PDB entry 6TQA | X-ray diffraction, 2.40 A resolution | chains A and E

[Chain A]
Molecule: Roquin-1
Source organism: Mus musculus
Notes: EC 2.3.2.27
UniProtKB: Q4VGL6 (RC3H1_MOUSE); residue numbers follow UniProt; this construct covers 147-326
Amino-acid sequence (180 residues; row label = number of the first residue in the row):
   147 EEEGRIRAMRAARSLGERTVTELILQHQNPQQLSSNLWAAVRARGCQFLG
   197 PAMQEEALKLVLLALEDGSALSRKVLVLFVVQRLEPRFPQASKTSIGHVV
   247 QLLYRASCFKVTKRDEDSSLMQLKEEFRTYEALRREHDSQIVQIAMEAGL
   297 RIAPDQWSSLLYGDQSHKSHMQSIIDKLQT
Not modelled in the structure: 147-173, 326

[Chain E]
Molecule: 21-nt RNA strand
Sequence (21 nucleotides; row label = number of the first residue in the row):
     1 GGUGCCUAAUAUUUAGGCACC
Modified positions: CCC (cytidine-5'-phosphate-2',3'-cyclic phosphate) at position 21

[Chain A / chain E interface]
Residue-residue contacts - 29 pairs, chain A then chain E:
  Trp184(A) with G4(E), phosphate contact
  Ala185(A) with U3(E), sugar contact; G4(E), phosphate contact
  Arg188(A) with G4(E), salt bridge to the phosphate; C5(E), salt bridge to the phosphate
  Arg190(A) with U13(E), base contact
  Gln193(A) with C5(E), hydrogen bond to the phosphate
  Arg219(A) with A11(E), salt bridge to the phosphate
  Lys220(A) with A9(E), salt bridge to the phosphate
  Ser238(A) with C6(E), hydrogen bond to the phosphate; U7(E), phosphate contact
  Lys239(A) with U7(E), phosphate contact; A8(E), salt bridge to the phosphate
  Thr240(A) with C6(E), phosphate contact; U7(E), hydrogen bond to the phosphate
  Ser241(A) with C6(E), phosphate contact
  Gln247(A) with A11(E), hydrogen bond to the sugar; U12(E), sugar contact; U13(E), base contact
  Tyr250(A) with A11(E), hydrogen bond to the phosphate; U12(E), base contact
  Arg251(A) with U12(E), base contact; U13(E), salt bridge to the phosphate
  Ser253(A) with U12(E), hydrogen bond to the base
  Lys259(A) with U10(E), hydrogen bond to the base
  Glu262(A) with U10(E), base contact
  Asp263(A) with U10(E), hydrogen bond to the base
  Ser264(A) with U10(E), hydrogen bond to the phosphate
  Ser265(A) with U10(E), hydrogen bond to the sugar
Also at the interface, not in a pair above, chain A (24 interface residues in all): Gly191, Gln236, Val257, Arg260

[In short]
Chain A and chain E form an interface of 24 and 11 residues respectively; the contacts include 10 hydrogen
bonds and 6 salt bridges. Polar contacts include Ser253(A)-U12(E), Lys259(A)-U10(E) and Asp263(A)-U10(E).
Here chain A is Roquin-1 (Mus musculus) and chain E is a 21-nt RNA strand. Entry 6TQA (X-ray structure of
Roquin ROQ domain in complex with a UCP3 CDE2 SL RNA motif) was determined by X-ray diffraction together with
6TQB from the same study.
